Entry 6BNK (X-ray diffraction, 3.20 A resolution); this record covers chains A and B of the 4 polymer chains in the assembly.

Chain A:
Protein: Antigen-presenting glycoprotein CD1d1
Source organism: Mus musculus
UniProtKB: A0A0R4J090 (A0A0R4J090_MOUSE); residues 1-279 here correspond to UniProt positions 19-297 (UniProt number = residue number + 18)
Sequence (302 residues; each row starts with the number of its first residue):
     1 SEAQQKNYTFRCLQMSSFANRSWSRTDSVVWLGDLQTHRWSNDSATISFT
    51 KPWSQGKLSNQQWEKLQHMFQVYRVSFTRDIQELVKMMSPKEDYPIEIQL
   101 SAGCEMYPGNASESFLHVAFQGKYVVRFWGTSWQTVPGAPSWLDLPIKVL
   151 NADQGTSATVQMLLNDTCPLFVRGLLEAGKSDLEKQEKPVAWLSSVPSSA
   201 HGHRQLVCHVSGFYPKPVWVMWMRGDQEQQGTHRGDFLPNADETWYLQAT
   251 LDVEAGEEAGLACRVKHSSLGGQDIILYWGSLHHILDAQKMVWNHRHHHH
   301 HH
Unresolved in the structure: 1-7, 280-302
Disulfide bonds: C104-C168, C208-C263
Covalently attached groups: N-acetylglucosamine (NAG) linked to N20, N42, N165
Sequence notes: expression tag (280-302)
Small-molecule neighbours: AGH (n-{(1S,2R,3S)-1-[(alpha-D-galactopyranosyloxy)methyl]-2,3-dihydroxyheptadecyl}hexacosanamide): F10, C12, Q14, S28, V30, H38, W40, I47, W63, L66, M69, F70, V72, Y73, S76, F77, D80, I81, L84, V85, I98, L100, A102, V118, F120, W133, W142, L143, P146, L150, D153, G155, T156, T159, V160, L163, C168, F171

Chain B:
Protein: Beta-2-microglobulin
Source organism: Mus musculus
UniProtKB: P01887 (B2MG_MOUSE); residues 1-99 here correspond to UniProt positions 21-119 (UniProt number = residue number + 20)
Sequence (99 residues; row label = number of the first residue in the row):
     1 IQKTPQIQVYSRHPPENGKPNILNCYVTQFHPPHIEIQMLKNGKKIPKVE
    51 MSDMSFSKDWSFYILAHTEFTPTETDTYACRVKHASMAEPKTVYWDRDM
Unresolved in the structure: 1, 99
Disulfide bonds: C25-C80

Interface between chain A and chain B:
Residue-residue contacts (55; chain A residue first):
  L13(A) with S55(B); F56(B)
  Q14(A) with F56(B)
  M15(A) with M54(B); F56(B), hydrophobic; F62(B), hydrophobic
  S17(A) with P33(B)
  V29(A) with D53(B); M54(B)
  W31(A) with S55(B), hydrogen bond; Y63(B)
  Q36(A) with D53(B)
  R39(A) with D53(B), salt bridge
  E97(A) with P33(B); F62(B)
  Q99(A) with H31(B); F56(B); W60(B), hydrogen bond (side chain-backbone); F62(B)
  L100(A) with F56(B)
  S101(A) with W60(B)
  H117(A) with W60(B)
  A119(A) with W60(B), hydrophobic
  Q121(A) with H31(B)
  G122(A) with H31(B); W60(B)
  Y124(A) with W60(B)
  V190(A) with P14(B), hydrophobic
  W192(A) with S11(B); H13(B); P14(B), hydrophobic; P15(B)
  S194(A) with D98(B)
  S195(A) with D98(B)
  V196(A) with D96(B); D98(B)
  S211(A) with R12(B), hydrogen bond (side chain-backbone)
  G212(A) with R12(B)
  L238(A) with Q8(B); Y10(B); Y26(B), hydrophobic
  P239(A) with Y10(B), hydrogen bond (backbone-side chain); N24(B); Y26(B); L65(B)
  N240(A) with Y10(B); R12(B); N24(B), hydrogen bond; L65(B)
  A241(A) with N24(B); L65(B); H67(B)
  D242(A) with R12(B), salt bridge
  T244(A) with R12(B)
  Y246(A) with Y10(B), hydrophobic
Interface residues without a listed pair, chain A (35 interface residues in all): R11, V118, H209, F237
Interface residues without a listed pair, chain B (23 interface residues in all): R97

Overview:
35 residues of chain A and 23 residues of chain B are in contact, with 5 hydrogen bonds and 2 salt bridges.
Polar contacts include R39(A)-D53(B), D242(A)-R12(B) and W31(A)-S55(B). Ligands of chain A: compound AGH.
Covalently linked N-acetylglucosamine: at N20(A), N42(A) and N165(A).
Here chain A is Antigen-presenting glycoprotein CD1d1 and chain B is Beta-2-microglobulin, both from Mus
musculus. Entry 6BNK (Crystal structure of TCR-MHC-like molecule) was determined by X-ray diffraction together
with 6BNL from the same study.
